9FLR - chain A; structure by X-ray diffraction, 1.91 A resolution.

Chain A:
Protein: Serine/threonine-protein kinase haspin
Organism: Homo sapiens
Notes: EC 2.7.11.1
UniProt: Q8TF76 (HASP_HUMAN); numbering as in UniProt (aligned over 465-798)
Chain sequence (357 residues; numbered 442 to 798; the number before each row is that of its first residue):
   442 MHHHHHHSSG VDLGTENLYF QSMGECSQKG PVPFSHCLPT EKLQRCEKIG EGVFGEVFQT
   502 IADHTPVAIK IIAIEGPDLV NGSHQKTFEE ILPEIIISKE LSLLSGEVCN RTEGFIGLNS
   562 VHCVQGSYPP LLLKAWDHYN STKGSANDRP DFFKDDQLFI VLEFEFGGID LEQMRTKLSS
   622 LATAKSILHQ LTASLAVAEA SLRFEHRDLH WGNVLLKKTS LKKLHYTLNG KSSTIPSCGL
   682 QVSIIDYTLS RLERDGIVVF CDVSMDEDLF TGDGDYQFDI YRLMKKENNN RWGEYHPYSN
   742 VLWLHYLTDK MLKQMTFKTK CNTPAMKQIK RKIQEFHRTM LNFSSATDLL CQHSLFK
Unresolved in the structure: 442-470
Construct notes: initiating methionine (442); expression tag (443-464)
Ion coordination: Ni2+: H477, H563; Na+: E554, F556, S684
Ligand contacts: A1IDE (5-(1-methylpyrazol-4-yl)-3-pyridin-4-yl-1H-pyrazolo[1,5-a]pyrimidine): I490, G491, F495, V498, A509, K511, I557, F605, E606, F607, G608, G609, D611, Q614, L656, I686, D687
UniProt features mapped onto this chain:
  - active site: D649 (Proton acceptor)
  - binding site (ATP): I490 to V498, K511, E606 to D611, D649 to N654, D687 to T689
  - mutagenesis: E492 (E492A: Markedly reduced affinity for histone H3 and reduced histone H3 phosphorylation), K511 (K511A: Strongly reduced enzyme activity), H651 (H651A: Strongly reduced enzyme activity, markedly reduced affinity for histone H3), D707 (D707L: Markedly reduced affinity for histone H3 and reduced histone H3 phosphorylation), D709 (D709N: Markedly reduced affinity for histone H3 and reduced histone H3 phosphorylation), G713 (G713F: Markedly reduced affinity for histone H3 and reduced histone H3 phosphorylation), D716 (D716L: Markedly reduced histone H3 phosphorylation)
What the authors report for this chain:
  - binding site for A1IDE: G608

In short:
Chain A binds compound A1IDE. H477 and H563 coordinate Ni2+. The Na+ site is built by E554, F556 and S684.
Curated annotation (UniProt) lists active-site residue D649, 25 ATP-binding residues and 7 mutagenesis sites.
From the paper: a binding site for A1IDE at G608.
Chain A is Serine/threonine-protein kinase haspin (Homo sapiens); the structure, Crystal structure of human
Haspin (GSG2) kinase bound to MU1963, was determined by X-ray diffraction (same publication as 9FLB, 9FLC,
9FLO and 9FLT).
